6LQY - chain A; structure by X-ray diffraction, 1.60 A resolution.

Chain A:
Molecule: PREDICTED: (R)-mandelonitrile lyase
From: Prunus dulcis
UniProtKB: A0A5E4GBK6 (A0A5E4GBK6_PRUDU); residues 1-532 here correspond to UniProt positions 28-559 (UniProt number = residue number + 27)
Sequence (538 residues; numbered -5 to 532; the number before each row is that of its first residue; numbers below 1 keep their minus sign (His-5 is residue -5)):
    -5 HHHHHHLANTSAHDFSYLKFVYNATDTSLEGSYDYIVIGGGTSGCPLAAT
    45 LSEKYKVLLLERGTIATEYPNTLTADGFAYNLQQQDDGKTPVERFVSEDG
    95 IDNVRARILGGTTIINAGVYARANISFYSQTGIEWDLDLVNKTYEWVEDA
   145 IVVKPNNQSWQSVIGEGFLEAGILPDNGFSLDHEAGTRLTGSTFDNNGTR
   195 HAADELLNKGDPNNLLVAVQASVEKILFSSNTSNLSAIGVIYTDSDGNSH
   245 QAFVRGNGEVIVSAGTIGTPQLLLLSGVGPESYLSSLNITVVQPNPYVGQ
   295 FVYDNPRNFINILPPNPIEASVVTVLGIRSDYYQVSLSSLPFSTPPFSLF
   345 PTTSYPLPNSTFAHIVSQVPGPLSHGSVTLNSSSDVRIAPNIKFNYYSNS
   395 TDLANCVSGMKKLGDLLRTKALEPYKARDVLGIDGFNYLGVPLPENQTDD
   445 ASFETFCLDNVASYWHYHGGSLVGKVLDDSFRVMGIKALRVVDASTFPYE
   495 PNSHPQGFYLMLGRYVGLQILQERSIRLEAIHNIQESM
Not modelled in the structure: -5 to -4, 225-227, 439-441, 520-532
Construct notes: expression tag (-5 to 0); conflict Met532 (Gln559 in A0A5E4GBK6)
Disulfide bonds: Cys400-Cys451
Covalently attached groups: N-acetylglucosamine (NAG) linked to Asn3, Asn17, Asn118, Asn135, Asn282, Asn375, Asn393

Summary:
Chain A is PREDICTED: (R)-mandelonitrile lyase (Prunus dulcis); the structure, Crystal complex of
endo-deglycosylated hydroxynitrile lyase isozyme 5 of Prunus communis with benzaldehyde, was determined by
X-ray diffraction (same publication as 6LR8 and 6JBY).
